7SCZ - chains J and C of the 11 polymer chains in the assembly; structure by electron microscopy, 3.50 A resolution.

== Chain J ==
Molecule: 147-nt DNA strand
Sequence (147 nucleotides; numbered -73 to 73; the number before each row is that of its first residue; numbers below 1 keep their minus sign (DA-73 is residue -73)):
   -73 ATCGAGAATCCCGGTGCCGAGGCCGCTCAATTGGTCGTAGACAGCTCTAG
   -23 CACCGCTTAAACGCACGTACGCGCTGTCCCCCGCGTTTTAACCGCCAAGG
    27 GGATTACTCCCTAGTCTCCAGGCACGTGTCAGATATATACATCCGAT

== Chain C ==
Protein: Histone H2A
From: Homo sapiens
UniProt: Q08AJ9 (Q08AJ9_HUMAN); residues 0-129 here correspond to UniProt positions 1-130 (UniProt number = residue number + 1)
Amino-acid sequence (133 residues; each row starts with the number of its first residue; numbers below 1 keep their minus sign (Gly-3 is residue -3)):
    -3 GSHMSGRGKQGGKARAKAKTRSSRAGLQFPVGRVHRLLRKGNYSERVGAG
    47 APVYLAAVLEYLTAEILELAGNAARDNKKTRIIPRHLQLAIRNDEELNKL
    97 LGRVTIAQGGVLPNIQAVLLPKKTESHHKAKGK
Disordered / not traced: -3 to 10, 119-129
Construct notes: expression tag (-3 to -1)

== Interface between chain J and chain C ==
Contacting residue pairs (17; chain J residue first):
  DA-54(J) with Arg77(C), sugar contact
  DA-44(J) with Gly28(C), sugar contact; Arg32(C), salt bridge to the phosphate
  DT-43(J) with Arg11(C), base contact; Lys15(C), sugar contact; Thr16(C), phosphate contact; Arg17(C), salt bridge to the phosphate; Gly28(C), phosphate contact
  DT-42(J) with Arg11(C), base contact; Ala12(C), sugar contact; Lys13(C), phosphate contact; Ala14(C), sugar contact; Lys15(C), phosphate contact; Arg20(C), salt bridge to the phosphate
  DG-41(J) with Arg11(C), phosphate contact; Ala12(C), hydrogen bond to the phosphate
  DA-35(J) with Arg42(C), sugar contact
Interface residues without a listed pair, chain C (13 interface residues in all): Arg29

== Overview ==
The interface between chain J and chain C involves 6 residues on one side and 13 on the other; the contacts
include 1 hydrogen bond and 3 salt bridges. Among the polar pairs are DG-41(J)-Ala12(C), DA-44(J)-Arg32(C) and
DT-43(J)-Arg17(C).
Here chain J is a 147-nt DNA strand and chain C is Histone H2A (Homo sapiens). Entry 7SCZ (Nuc147 bound to
multiple BRCTs) was determined by electron microscopy (same publication as 7SCY).
